3X1U - chains A and E of the 10 polymer chains in the assembly; structure by X-ray diffraction, 3.25 A resolution.

Chain A (and E):
Molecule: Histone H3.1
From: Homo sapiens
Notes: chain E of this document is another copy of the same molecule, construct and numbering; everything in this record applies to it too
Reference sequence: P68431 (H31_HUMAN); residues 1-135 here correspond to UniProt positions 2-136 (UniProt number = residue number + 1)
Amino-acid sequence (135 residues; row label = number of the first residue in the row):
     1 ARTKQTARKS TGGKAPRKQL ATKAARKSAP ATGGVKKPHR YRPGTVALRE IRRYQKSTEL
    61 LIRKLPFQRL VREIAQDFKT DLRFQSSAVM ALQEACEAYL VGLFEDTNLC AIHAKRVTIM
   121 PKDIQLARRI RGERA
Unresolved in the structure: 1-37 (chain E: 1-36)
UniProt features mapped onto this chain:
  - modified residue: Arg2 (Asymmetric dimethylarginine), Thr3 (Phosphothreonine), Lys4 (Allysine), Gln5 (5-glutamyl dopamine), Thr6 (Phosphothreonine), Arg8 (Citrulline), Lys9 (N6,N6,N6-trimethyllysine), Ser10 (ADP-ribosylserine), Thr11 (Phosphothreonine), Lys14 (N6-(2-hydroxyisobutyryl)lysine), Arg17 (Asymmetric dimethylarginine), Lys18 (N6-(2-hydroxyisobutyryl)lysine), Lys23 (N6-(2-hydroxyisobutyryl)lysine), Arg26 (Citrulline), Lys27 (N6,N6,N6-trimethyllysine), Ser28 (ADP-ribosylserine), Lys36 (N6,N6,N6-trimethyllysine), Lys37 (N6-methyllysine), Tyr41 (Phosphotyrosine), Lys56 (N6,N6,N6-trimethyllysine) and 8 more in UniProt
  - lipidation: Lys18 (N6-decanoyllysine)

Chain A / chain E interface:
Contacting residue pairs (22):
  Asp106(A) - Ile130(E)
  Leu109(A) - Arg129(E)
  Cys110(A) - His113(E)  hydrogen bond (backbone-side chain)
  Cys110(A) - Ile130(E)  hydrophobic
  His113(A) - Cys110(E)  hydrogen bond (side chain-backbone)
  His113(A) - Ala114(E)
  His113(A) - Arg116(E)
  His113(A) - Lys122(E)
  His113(A) - Asp123(E)  salt bridge
  His113(A) - Leu126(E)
  Ala114(A) - His113(E)
  Arg116(A) - His113(E)  hydrogen bond
  Lys122(A) - His113(E)
  Asp123(A) - His113(E)  salt bridge
  Leu126(A) - His113(E)
  Ala127(A) - Ile130(E)
  Arg129(A) - Leu109(E)
  Ile130(A) - Asp106(E)
  Ile130(A) - Ala127(E)
  Ile130(A) - Ile130(E)  hydrophobic
  Ile130(A) - Arg131(E)
  Arg131(A) - Ile130(E)

Overview:
Chain A and chain E each contribute 13 residues to their interface; the contacts include 3 hydrogen bonds and
2 salt bridges. Polar pairs include His113(A)-Asp123(E), Cys110(A)-His113(E) and Arg116(A)-His113(E).
Both chains are Histone H3.1 (Homo sapiens). Entry 3X1U (Crystal structure of nucleosome core particle in the
presence of histone variants involved in reprogramming) was determined by X-ray diffraction together with
3X1S, 3X1T and 3X1V from the same study.
